Entry 4LK0 (X-ray diffraction, 3.91 A resolution); this record covers chains D and F of the 7 polymer chains in the assembly.

== Chain D ==
Name: DNA-directed RNA polymerase subunit beta'
From: Escherichia coli
Notes: EC 2.7.7.6
Reference sequence: C5A0S8 (C5A0S8_ECOBW); residues 1-1407 here = UniProt positions 1-1407
Sequence (1407 residues; numbered 1 to 1407; the number before each row is that of its first residue):
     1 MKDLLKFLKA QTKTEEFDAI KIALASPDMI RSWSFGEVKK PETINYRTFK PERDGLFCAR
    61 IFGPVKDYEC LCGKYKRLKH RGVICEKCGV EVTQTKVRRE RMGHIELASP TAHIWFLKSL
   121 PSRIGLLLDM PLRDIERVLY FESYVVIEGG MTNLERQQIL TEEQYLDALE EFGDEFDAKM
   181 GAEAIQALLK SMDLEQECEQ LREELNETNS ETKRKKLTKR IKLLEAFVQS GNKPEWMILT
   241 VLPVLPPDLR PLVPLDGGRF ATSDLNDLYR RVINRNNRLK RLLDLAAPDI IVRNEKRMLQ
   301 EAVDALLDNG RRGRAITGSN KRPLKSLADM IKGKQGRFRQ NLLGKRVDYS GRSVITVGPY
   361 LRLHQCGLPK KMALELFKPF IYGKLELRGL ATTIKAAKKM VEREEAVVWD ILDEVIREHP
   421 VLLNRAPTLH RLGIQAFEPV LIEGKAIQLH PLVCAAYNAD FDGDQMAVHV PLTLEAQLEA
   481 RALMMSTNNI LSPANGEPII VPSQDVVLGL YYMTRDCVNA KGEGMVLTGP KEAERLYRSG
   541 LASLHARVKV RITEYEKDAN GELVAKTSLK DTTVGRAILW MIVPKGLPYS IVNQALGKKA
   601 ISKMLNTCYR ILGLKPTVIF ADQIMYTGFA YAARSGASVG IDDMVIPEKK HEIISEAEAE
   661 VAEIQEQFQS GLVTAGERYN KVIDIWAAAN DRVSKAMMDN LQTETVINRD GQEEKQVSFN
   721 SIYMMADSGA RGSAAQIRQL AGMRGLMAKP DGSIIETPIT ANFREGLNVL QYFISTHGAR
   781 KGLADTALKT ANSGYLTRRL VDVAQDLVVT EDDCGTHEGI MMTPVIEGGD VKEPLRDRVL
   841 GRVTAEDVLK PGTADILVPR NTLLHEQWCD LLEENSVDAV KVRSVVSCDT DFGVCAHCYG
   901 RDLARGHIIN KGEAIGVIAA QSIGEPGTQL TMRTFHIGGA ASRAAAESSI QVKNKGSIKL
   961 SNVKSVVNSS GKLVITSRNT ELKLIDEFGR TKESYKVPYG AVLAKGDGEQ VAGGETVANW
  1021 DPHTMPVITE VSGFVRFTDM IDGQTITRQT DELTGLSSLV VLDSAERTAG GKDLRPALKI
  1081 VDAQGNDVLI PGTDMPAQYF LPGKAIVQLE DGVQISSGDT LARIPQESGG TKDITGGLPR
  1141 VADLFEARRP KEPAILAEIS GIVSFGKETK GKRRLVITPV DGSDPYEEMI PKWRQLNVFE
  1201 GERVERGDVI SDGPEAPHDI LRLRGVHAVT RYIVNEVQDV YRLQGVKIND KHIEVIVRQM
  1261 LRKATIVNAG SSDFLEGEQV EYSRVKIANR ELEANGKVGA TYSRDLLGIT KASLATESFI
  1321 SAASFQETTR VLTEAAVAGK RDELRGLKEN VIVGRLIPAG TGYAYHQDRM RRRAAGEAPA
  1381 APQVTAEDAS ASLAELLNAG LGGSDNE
Unresolved in the structure: 1-7, 932-947, 1127-1134, 1377-1407
Bound ions: Zn2+ site 1: Cys70, Cys72, Cys85; Mg2+ near Asp462 (its only coordinating residue here); Zn2+ site 2: Cys814, Cys888, Cys895, Cys898

== Chain F ==
Name: RNA polymerase sigma factor RpoD
From: Escherichia coli
Reference sequence: P00579 (RPOD_ECOLI); residues 92-613 here = UniProt positions 92-613
Sequence (522 residues; numbered 92 to 613; the number before each row is that of its first residue):
    92 GRTTDPVRMY MREMGTVELL TREGEIDIAK RIEDGINQVQ CSVAEYPEAI TYLLEQYDRV
   152 EAEEARLSDL ITGFVDPNAE EDLAPTATHV GSELSQEDLD DDEDEDEEDG DDDSADDDNS
   212 IDPELAREKF AELRAQYVVT RDTIKAKGRS HATAQEEILK LSEVFKQFRL VPKQFDYLVN
   272 SMRVMMDRVR TQERLIMKLC VEQCKMPKKN FITLFTGNET SDTWFNAAIA MNKPWSEKLH
   332 DVSEEVHRAL QKLQQIEEET GLTIEQVKDI NRRMSIGEAK ARRAKKEMVE ANLRLVISIA
   392 KKYTNRGLQF LDLIQEGNIG LMKAVDKFEY RRGYKFSTYA TWWIRQAITR SIADQARTIR
   452 IPVHMIETIN KLNRISRQML QEMGREPTPE ELAERMLMPE DKIRKVLKIA KEPISMETPI
   512 GDDEDSHLGD FIEDTTLELP LDSATTESLR AATHDVLAGL TAREAKVLRM RFGIDMNTDY
   572 TLEEVGKQFD VTRERIRQIE AKALRKLRHP SRSEVLRSFL DD
Unresolved in the structure: 168-212, 237-242, 613
Swiss-Prot annotation at these positions:
  - DNA-binding region: Leu573 to Ala592 (H-T-H motif)
  - region: Arg584 to Arg599 (Interaction with anti-sigma factors)
  - motif: Asp403 to Gln406 (Interaction with polymerase core subunit RpoC)
  - site: Arg562 (Interaction with anti-sigma factors)
  - mutagenesis: Ala553 (A553D: Disrupts the interaction with Escherichia phage lambda antitermination protein Q), Arg596 (R596D/E: 2-fold reduction in activation of class II Crp-dependent promoters)

== Chain D / chain F interface ==
Pairs across the interface - 93 pairs, chain D then chain F:
  Glu42(D) - Arg451(F)  salt bridge
  Thr43(D) - Thr449(F)  hydrogen bond (side chain-backbone)
  Ile44(D) - Ile450(F)  hydrophobic
  Tyr46(D) - Arg451(F)
  Tyr46(D) - Ile452(F)  hydrophobic
  Tyr46(D) - Pro453(F)
  Tyr46(D) - Met456(F)  hydrophobic
  Tyr46(D) - Ile500(F)
  Arg47(D) - Ile500(F)
  Phe49(D) - Ile500(F)  hydrophobic
  Glu52(D) - Arg451(F)  salt bridge
  Lys79(D) - Thr569(F)
  Lys96(D) - Leu528(F)
  Tyr140(D) - Thr95(F)
  Tyr140(D) - Met100(F)  hydrophobic
  Glu142(D) - Arg93(F)
  Glu142(D) - Met100(F)
  Glu142(D) - Arg103(F)  salt bridge
  Pro251(D) - Met507(F)
  Gly257(D) - Lys499(F)
  Gly257(D) - Lys502(F)
  Gly258(D) - Lys499(F)
  Arg259(D) - Lys502(F)
  Arg259(D) - Ile505(F)
  Phe260(D) - Pro504(F)
  Phe260(D) - Ile505(F)  hydrogen bond (backbone-backbone)
  Ala261(D) - Pro504(F)
  Ala261(D) - Ile505(F)
  Thr262(D) - Pro504(F)
  Thr262(D) - Ile505(F)  hydrogen bond (backbone-backbone)
  Thr262(D) - Ser506(F)
  Thr262(D) - Met507(F)  hydrogen bond (backbone-backbone)
  Ser263(D) - Met507(F)
  Asp264(D) - Ser506(F)  hydrogen bond
  Asp264(D) - Glu508(F)
  Arg270(D) - Gln446(F)
  Arg270(D) - Ala447(F)  hydrogen bond (side chain-backbone)
  Arg270(D) - Arg448(F)  hydrogen bond (side chain-backbone)
  Arg270(D) - Thr449(F)
  Arg271(D) - Gln400(F)  hydrogen bond
  Asn274(D) - Gln446(F)  hydrogen bond
  Arg275(D) - Gln400(F)
  Arg275(D) - Asp403(F)  salt bridge
  Arg278(D) - Asp403(F)  salt bridge
  Arg278(D) - Gln406(F)
  Arg278(D) - Glu407(F)  salt bridge
  Arg278(D) - Ile410(F)
  Arg278(D) - Gln446(F)
  Arg281(D) - Glu407(F)  salt bridge
  Arg281(D) - Ile410(F)
  Leu282(D) - Gln406(F)
  Leu282(D) - Ile410(F)  hydrophobic
  Leu282(D) - Met413(F)  hydrophobic
  Leu285(D) - Met413(F)
  Ala286(D) - Arg373(F)
  Ala286(D) - Lys377(F)
  Ala287(D) - Met413(F)  hydrophobic
  Pro288(D) - Glu381(F)
  Ile290(D) - Tyr101(F)  hydrophobic
  Ile290(D) - Glu104(F)
  Ile290(D) - Glu381(F)
  Ile291(D) - Gln406(F)
  Ile291(D) - Asn409(F)
  Arg293(D) - Glu104(F)  salt bridge
  Asn294(D) - Tyr101(F)
  Asn294(D) - Leu402(F)
  Asn294(D) - Ile405(F)
  Asn294(D) - Gln406(F)  hydrogen bond
  Glu295(D) - Gln406(F)  hydrogen bond
  Arg297(D) - Met100(F)
  Arg297(D) - Tyr101(F)
  Arg297(D) - Glu104(F)  salt bridge
  Met298(D) - Leu402(F)
  Met298(D) - Asp403(F)
  Met298(D) - Gln406(F)
  Glu301(D) - Pro97(F)
  Arg322(D) - Pro510(F)
  Lys325(D) - Glu508(F)  salt bridge
  Met330(D) - Glu508(F)
  Lys334(D) - Asp516(F)
  Gln335(D) - Glu515(F)
  Gln335(D) - Asp516(F)  hydrogen bond (backbone-side chain)
  Thr392(D) - Val606(F)
  Thr392(D) - Ser609(F)
  Thr393(D) - Ser539(F)  hydrogen bond
  Thr393(D) - Ser609(F)
  Thr393(D) - Phe610(F)
  Ile394(D) - Thr536(F)
  Ile394(D) - Ser539(F)
  Lys395(D) - Thr536(F)
  Lys395(D) - Asp612(F)  salt bridge
  Lys398(D) - Leu532(F)
  Lys399(D) - Asp612(F)
Interface residues without a listed pair, chain D (57 interface residues in all): Arg77, Val253, Leu255, Asn320, Lys378, Tyr382, Ala396
Interface residues without a listed pair, chain F (55 interface residues in all): Val380, Leu384, His518, Leu519, Ile523, Ala535, Asn568

== In short ==
57 residues of chain D face 55 of chain F across their interface, with 13 hydrogen bonds and 11 salt bridges.
Polar contacts include Glu42(D)-Arg451(F), Glu52(D)-Arg451(F) and Glu142(D)-Arg103(F). Curated annotation
(UniProt) lists 2 mutagenesis sites on chain F.
Here chain D is DNA-directed RNA polymerase subunit beta' and chain F is RNA polymerase sigma factor RpoD,
both from Escherichia coli. Entry 4LK0 (Crystal Structure Analysis of the E.coli holoenzyme/T7 Gp2 complex)
was determined by X-ray diffraction (same publication as 4LJZ, 4LK1 and 4LLG).
